Entry 9KLC (X-ray diffraction, 2.15 A resolution); this record covers chains A and B.

Chain A (and B):
Molecule: Histone-lysine N-methyltransferase EHMT2
Source organism: Homo sapiens
Notes: EC 2.1.1.-; chain B of this document is another copy of the same molecule, construct and numbering; everything in this record applies to it too
UniProt: Q96KQ7 (EHMT2_HUMAN); residue numbers follow UniProt; this construct covers 913-1193
Amino-acid sequence (283 residues; each row starts with the number of its first residue):
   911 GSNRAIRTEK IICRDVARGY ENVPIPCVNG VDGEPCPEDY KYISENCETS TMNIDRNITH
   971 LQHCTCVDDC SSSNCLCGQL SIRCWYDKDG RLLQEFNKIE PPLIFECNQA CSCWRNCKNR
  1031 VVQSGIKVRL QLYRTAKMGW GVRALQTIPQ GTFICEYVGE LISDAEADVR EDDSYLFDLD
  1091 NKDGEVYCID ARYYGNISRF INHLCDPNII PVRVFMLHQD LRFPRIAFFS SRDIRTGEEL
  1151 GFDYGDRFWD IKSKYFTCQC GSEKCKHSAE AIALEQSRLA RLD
Unresolved in the structure: 911-917, 1092-1093, 1190-1193 (chain B: 911-916, 1188-1193)
Sequence notes: expression tag (911-912)
Metal / ion sites: Zn2+ site 1: C974, C987, C1017, C1021; Zn2+ site 2: C974, C976, C980, C985; Zn2+ site 3: C980, C1017, C1023, C1027; Zn2+ site 4: C1115, C1168, C1170, C1175
Ligand contacts:
  - A1L58 (N-[(2S)-1-[[6-(1-methylpiperidin-4-yl)oxypyridin-3-yl]amino]-1-oxidanylidene-hexan-2-yl]-3-(pyridin-4-ylamino)benzamide): I1009, E1010, Y1067, D1074, A1077, D1078, D1083, S1084, Y1085, L1086, F1087, D1088, C1098, P1121, R1123, F1152, D1153, Y1154, R1157, F1158
  - sinefungin (SFG): M1048, G1049, W1050, S1084, Y1085, R1109, F1110, I1111, N1112, H1113, Y1154, F1158, W1159, F1166, T1167, C1168, Q1169, C1170
Curated features (UniProtKB/Swiss-Prot):
  - region (Interaction with histone H3): D1074 to D1093, Y1154 to R1157
  - binding site (Zn(2+)): C974, C976, C980, C985, C987, C1017, C1021, C1023, C1027, C1115, C1168, C1170, C1175
  - binding site (S-adenosyl-L-methionine): M1048 to W1050, Y1085, N1112, H1113, Q1169
  - site: Y1067 (Histone H3K9me binding)

How chain A and chain B interact:
Pairs across the interface - 52 pairs, chain A then chain B:
  R924(A) with W1024(B)
  D925(A) with W1024(B)
  R928(A) with C1021(B); S1022(B), hydrogen bond (side chain-backbone); C1023(B), hydrogen bond (side chain-backbone); W1024(B); R1025(B), hydrogen bond (backbone-backbone)
  G929(A) with W1024(B); R1025(B)
  Y930(A) with N1018(B), hydrogen bond (side chain-backbone); Q1019(B); R1030(B), hydrogen bond
  K951(A) with Q1019(B); A1020(B); C1021(B), hydrogen bond (side chain-backbone); S1022(B)
  C957(A) with I968(B), hydrophobic
  E958(A) with R966(B); N967(B); I968(B), hydrogen bond (backbone-backbone)
  T959(A) with N967(B), hydrogen bond (backbone-side chain); T969(B)
  S960(A) with N967(B)
  N963(A) with N963(B), hydrogen bond
  R966(A) with E958(B); R966(B)
  N967(A) with E958(B); T959(B), hydrogen bond (side chain-backbone)
  I968(A) with C957(B), hydrophobic; E958(B), hydrogen bond (backbone-backbone); T959(B); Y1104(B)
  T969(A) with T959(B); Y1104(B)
  N1018(A) with Y930(B), hydrogen bond (backbone-side chain)
  Q1019(A) with Y930(B), hydrogen bond (backbone-side chain); K951(B); I953(B)
  A1020(A) with K951(B)
  C1021(A) with R928(B), hydrogen bond (backbone-side chain); K951(B), hydrogen bond (backbone-side chain)
  S1022(A) with R928(B), hydrogen bond (backbone-side chain); K951(B)
  C1023(A) with R928(B), hydrogen bond (backbone-side chain)
  W1024(A) with D925(B); R928(B)
  R1025(A) with R928(B), hydrogen bond (backbone-backbone); G929(B); Y930(B)
  R1030(A) with Y930(B), hydrogen bond
  Y1104(A) with I968(B); T969(B)
Interface residues without a listed pair, chain A (27 interface residues in all): I953, T961
Interface residues without a listed pair, chain B (25 interface residues in all): S960

Overview:
27 residues of chain A face 25 of chain B across their interface, with 19 hydrogen bonds. Polar pairs include
R928(A)-S1022(B), R928(A)-C1023(B) and Y930(A)-N1018(B). Ligands of chain A: sinefungin and compound A1L58.
From UniProt: 13 Zn2+-binding residues and 7 S-adenosyl-L-methionine-binding residues on chain A.
Chain A and chain B are both Histone-lysine N-methyltransferase EHMT2 (Homo sapiens); the structure, G9a in
complex with the S-isomer of RK-131902 (racemic compound rac-10a), was determined by X-ray diffraction (same
publication as 9KLB).
